8WFD - chains F and J of the 10 polymer chains in the assembly; structure by electron microscopy, 2.67 A resolution.

Chain F:
Name: TdpA
Source organism: Thermus antranikianii DSM 12462
Sequence (586 residues; each row starts with the number of its first residue):
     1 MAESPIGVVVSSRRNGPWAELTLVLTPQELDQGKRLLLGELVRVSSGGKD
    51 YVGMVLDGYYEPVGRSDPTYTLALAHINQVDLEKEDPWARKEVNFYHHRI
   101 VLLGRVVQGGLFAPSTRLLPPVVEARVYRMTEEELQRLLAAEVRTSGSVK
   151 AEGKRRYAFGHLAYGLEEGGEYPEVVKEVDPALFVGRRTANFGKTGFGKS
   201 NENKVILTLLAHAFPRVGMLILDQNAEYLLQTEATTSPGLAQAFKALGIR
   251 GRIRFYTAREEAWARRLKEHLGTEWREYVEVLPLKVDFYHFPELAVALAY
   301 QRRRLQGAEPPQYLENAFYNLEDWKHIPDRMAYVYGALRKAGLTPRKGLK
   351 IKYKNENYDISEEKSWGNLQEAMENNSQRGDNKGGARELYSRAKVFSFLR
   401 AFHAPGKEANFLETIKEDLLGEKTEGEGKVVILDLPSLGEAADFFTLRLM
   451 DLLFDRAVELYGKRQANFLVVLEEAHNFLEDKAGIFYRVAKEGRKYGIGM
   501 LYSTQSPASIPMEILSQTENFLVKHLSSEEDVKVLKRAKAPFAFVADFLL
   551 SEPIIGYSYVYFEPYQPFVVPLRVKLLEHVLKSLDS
Not modelled in the structure: 1-2, 142-156, 374-382
Residues lining bound ligands: AMP-PNP (ANP; phosphoaminophosphonic acid-adenylate ester): Lys-194, Thr-195, Gly-196, Phe-197, Gly-198, Lys-199, Ser-200, Asn-201, Thr-235, Thr-236, Gln-505, Ile-555, Gly-556, Arg-573, Val-574, Lys-575, Leu-576

Chain J:
Molecule: 12-nt DNA strand
Sequence (12 nucleotides; each row starts with the number of its first residue):
     8 TTGCAAAAGGGC

Interface between chain F and chain J:
Residue-residue contacts (10):
  Arg-303(F) / DA14(J)  salt bridge to the phosphate
  Pro-311(F) / DA13(J)  phosphate contact
  Gln-312(F) / DA12(J)  phosphate contact
  Gln-312(F) / DA13(J)  hydrogen bond to the phosphate
  Tyr-313(F) / DA13(J)  hydrogen bond to the phosphate
  Tyr-313(F) / DA14(J)  hydrogen bond to the phosphate
  Glu-388(F) / DA13(J)  phosphate contact
  Arg-392(F) / DA13(J)  sugar contact
  Lys-394(F) / DA14(J)  hydrogen bond to the phosphate
  Lys-394(F) / DA15(J)  salt bridge to the phosphate

Summary:
7 residues of chain F and 4 residues of chain J are in contact; the contacts include 4 hydrogen bonds and 2
salt bridges. Polar contacts include Gln-312(F)/DA13(J), Tyr-313(F)/DA13(J) and Tyr-313(F)/DA14(J). Chain F
binds AMP-PNP.
Here chain F is TdpA (Thermus antranikianii DSM 12462) and chain J is a 12-nt DNA strand. Entry 8WFD (The
cryo-EM structure of TdpAB in complex with AMPPNP and DNA) was determined by electron microscopy together with
8Y1K and 8WET from the same study.
